Entry 5GJY (X-ray diffraction, 1.71 A resolution); this record covers chains A and C of the 3 polymer chains in the assembly.

== Chain A ==
Protein: MHC class I antigen
Organism: Anas platyrhynchos
UniProtKB: Q6I7L2 (Q6I7L2_ANAPL); residues 4-273 here correspond to UniProt positions 22-291 (UniProt number = residue number + 18)
Sequence (273 residues; each row starts with the number of its first residue):
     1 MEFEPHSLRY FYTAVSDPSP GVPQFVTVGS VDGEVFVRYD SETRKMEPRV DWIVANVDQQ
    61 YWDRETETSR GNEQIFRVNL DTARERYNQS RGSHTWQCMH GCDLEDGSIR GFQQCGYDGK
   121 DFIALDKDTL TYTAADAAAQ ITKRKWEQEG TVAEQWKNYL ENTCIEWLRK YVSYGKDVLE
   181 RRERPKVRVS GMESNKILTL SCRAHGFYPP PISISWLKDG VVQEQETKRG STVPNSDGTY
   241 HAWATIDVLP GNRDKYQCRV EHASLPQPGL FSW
Not modelled in the structure: 1-3, 194-197
Sequence notes: expression tag (1-3); engineered mutation Gly220 (Ala238 in Q6I7L2)
Disulfides: Cys98-Cys115, Cys102-Cys164, Cys202-Cys258

== Chain C ==
Protein: Met-val-met-glu-leu-ile-arg-met-ile
Sequence (9 residues; row label = number of the first residue in the row):
     1 MVMELIRMI
Not modelled in the structure: 3-4

== Interface between chain A and chain C ==
Pairs across the interface (35):
  Tyr10(A) with Met1(C), hydrogen bond (side chain-backbone); Val2(C)
  Tyr12(A) with Val2(C)
  Tyr61(A) with Met1(C), hydrophobic
  Glu65(A) with Met1(C); Val2(C), hydrogen bond (side chain-backbone)
  Asn72(A) with Val2(C); Ile6(C)
  Ile75(A) with Ile6(C); Arg7(C); Met8(C)
  Phe76(A) with Ile6(C), hydrophobic
  Asn79(A) with Arg7(C), hydrogen bond (side chain-backbone); Met8(C); Ile9(C), hydrogen bond (side chain-backbone)
  Thr82(A) with Ile9(C)
  Arg86(A) with Ile9(C), hydrogen bond (side chain-backbone)
  Trp96(A) with Ile9(C), hydrophobic
  His100(A) with Val2(C)
  Thr142(A) with Ile9(C), hydrogen bond (side chain-backbone)
  Lys145(A) with Met8(C); Ile9(C)
  Trp146(A) with Arg7(C); Met8(C), hydrogen bond (side chain-backbone); Ile9(C), hydrophobic
  Glu149(A) with Arg7(C), salt bridge
  Val152(A) with Arg7(C)
  Gln155(A) with Leu5(C); Arg7(C)
  Trp156(A) with Leu5(C), hydrogen bond (side chain-backbone)
  Tyr159(A) with Met1(C), hydrogen bond (side chain-backbone); Val2(C); Leu5(C), hydrophobic
  Trp167(A) with Met1(C)
  Tyr171(A) with Met1(C), hydrogen bond (side chain-backbone)
Also at the interface, not in a pair above, chain A (28 interface residues in all): Leu8, Arg64, Thr68, Val78, Ala83, Phe122

== Overview ==
28 residues of chain A face 7 of chain C across their interface; the contacts include 10 hydrogen bonds and 1
salt bridge. Among the polar pairs are Glu149(A)-Arg7(C), Tyr10(A)-Met1(C) and Glu65(A)-Val2(C).
Chain A is MHC class I antigen (Anas platyrhynchos) and chain C is Met-val-met-glu-leu-ile-arg-met-ile; the
structure, Crystal structure of DUCK MHC CLASS I for 1.71 angstrom, was determined by X-ray diffraction.
